Entry 4AOK (X-ray diffraction, 1.50 A resolution); this record covers chains A and D of the 4 polymer chains in the assembly.

# Chain A (and D)
Protein: Aspartate 1-decarboxylase beta chain
From: Escherichia coli
Notes: EC 4.1.1.11; chain D of this document is another copy of the same molecule, construct and numbering; everything in this record applies to it too
UniProtKB: P0A790 (PAND_ECOKI); residues 1-24 here = UniProt positions 1-24
Chain sequence (41 residues; numbered -16 to 24; the number before each row is that of its first residue; numbers below 1 keep their minus sign (Met-16 is residue -16)):
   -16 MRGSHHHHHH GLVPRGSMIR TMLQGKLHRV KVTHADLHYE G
Disordered / not traced: -16 to -3 (chain D: -16 to -1)
Construct notes: expression tag (-16 to 0)

# Chain A / chain D interface
Pairs across the interface (7):
  Arg3(A) - Gln7(D)
  Lys9(A) - Gly24(D)  hydrogen bond (side chain-backbone)
  His11(A) - Tyr22(D)  hydrogen bond (side chain-backbone)
  His11(A) - Glu23(D)  salt bridge
  His11(A) - Gly24(D)
  Arg12(A) - Leu20(D)
  Arg12(A) - Glu23(D)  salt bridge
Interface residues without a listed pair, chain D (6 interface residues in all): His21

# In short
4 residues of chain A face 6 of chain D across their interface; the contacts include 2 hydrogen bonds and 2
salt bridges. Polar contacts include His11(A)-Glu23(D), Arg12(A)-Glu23(D) and Lys9(A)-Gly24(D).
Both chains are Aspartate 1-decarboxylase beta chain (Escherichia coli). Entry 4AOK (Conformational dynamics
of aspartate alpha-decarboxylase active site revealed by protein-ligand complexes: 1-methyl-L-aspartate
complex) was determined by X-ray diffraction.
